4TMR - chains A and B; structure by X-ray diffraction, 2.70 A resolution.

# Chain A (and B)
Protein: Serine hydroxymethyltransferase, putative
Source organism: Plasmodium vivax
Notes: chain B of this document is another copy of the same molecule, construct and numbering; everything in this record applies to it too
UniProtKB: A5K8L9 (A5K8L9_PLAVS); residues 1-442 here = UniProt positions 1-442
Sequence (442 residues; row label = number of the first residue in the row):
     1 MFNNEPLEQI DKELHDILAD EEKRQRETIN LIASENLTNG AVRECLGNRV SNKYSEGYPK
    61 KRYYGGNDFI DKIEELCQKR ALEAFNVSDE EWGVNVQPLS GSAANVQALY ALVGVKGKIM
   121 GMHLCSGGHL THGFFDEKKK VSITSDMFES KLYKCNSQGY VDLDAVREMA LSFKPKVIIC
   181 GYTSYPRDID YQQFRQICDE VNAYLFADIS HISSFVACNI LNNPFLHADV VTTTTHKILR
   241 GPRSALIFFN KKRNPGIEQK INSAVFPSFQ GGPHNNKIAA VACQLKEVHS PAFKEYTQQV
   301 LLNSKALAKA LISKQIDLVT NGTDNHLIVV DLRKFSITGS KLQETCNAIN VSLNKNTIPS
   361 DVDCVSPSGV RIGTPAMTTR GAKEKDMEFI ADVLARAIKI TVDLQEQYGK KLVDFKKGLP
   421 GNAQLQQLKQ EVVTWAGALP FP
Ligand contacts:
  - 99S (methyl 5-{3-[(4S)-6-amino-5-cyano-3-methyl-4-(propan-2-yl)-2,4-dihydropyrano[2,3-c]pyrazol-4-yl]-5-cyanophenyl}thiophene-2-carboxylate), molecule 1: E56, Y63, Y64, P267
  - 99S, molecule 2: L124, G127, G128, H129, L130, F134, V141, T183, S184, N354, K355, N356, T357, C364, P367, R371
  - N-pyridoxyl-glycine-5-monophosphate (PLG; N-glycine-[3-hydroxy-2-methyl-5-phosphonooxymethyl-pyridin-4-yl-methane]), molecule 1: S34, S100, G101, S102, N105, H129, H132, Y182, T183, D208, S210, H211, T234, H236, K237, R371
  - N-pyridoxyl-glycine-5-monophosphate (PLG), molecule 2: Y54, E56, Y64, G271, G272

# Chain A / chain B interface
Residue-residue contacts (166; chain A residue first):
  M1(A) with R240(B); Y296(B), hydrophobic; Q299(B); T378(B); T379(B), hydrogen bond (backbone-backbone); G381(B)
  F2(A) with R240(B); T379(B); P440(B), hydrophobic; F441(B); P442(B)
  N3(A) with N39(B)
  N4(A) with G40(B)
  E5(A) with A41(B)
  P6(A) with E44(B)
  L7(A) with E44(B), hydrogen bond (backbone-side chain); C45(B), hydrophobic
  I10(A) with A41(B), hydrophobic; K286(B), hydrogen bond (backbone-side chain)
  D11(A) with R80(B), salt bridge; C283(B); K286(B)
  E13(A) with L76(B); R80(B), salt bridge
  L14(A) with A279(B); A282(B), hydrophobic; C283(B)
  I17(A) with F69(B); I73(B), hydrophobic
  L18(A) with N48(B); I73(B), hydrophobic
  D20(A) with F69(B)
  E21(A) with G66(B); F69(B); I70(B)
  E22(A) with R49(B), salt bridge
  R24(A) with K53(B); G66(B), hydrogen bond (side chain-backbone); F69(B)
  Q25(A) with R49(B), hydrogen bond (side chain-backbone); N52(B)
  S34(A) with Y54(B)
  E35(A) with N52(B); K53(B), salt bridge; Y54(B), hydrogen bond (side chain-backbone)
  N36(A) with N52(B)
  L37(A) with N52(B)
  T38(A) with N52(B)
  N39(A) with N3(B)
  G40(A) with N4(B)
  A41(A) with L7(B); I10(B), hydrophobic
  R43(A) with G47(B); N48(B); R49(B)
  E44(A) with L7(B), hydrogen bond (side chain-backbone)
  C45(A) with L7(B), hydrophobic
  L46(A) with L46(B)
  G47(A) with R43(B)
  N48(A) with L18(B); E22(B)
  R49(A) with E22(B), salt bridge; Q25(B), hydrogen bond (backbone-side chain); R43(B); P442(B), hydrogen bond (side chain-backbone)
  S51(A) with R243(B), hydrogen bond (backbone-side chain)
  N52(A) with Q25(B), hydrogen bond; E35(B); N36(B); L37(B); T38(B)
  K53(A) with R24(B); E35(B), salt bridge; R243(B)
  Y54(A) with S34(B); E35(B), hydrogen bond (backbone-side chain); H236(B), hydrogen bond; K237(B), hydrogen bond; R243(B)
  Y63(A) with Q343(B), hydrogen bond (backbone-side chain); K355(B)
  Y64(A) with Q343(B); N354(B)
  G65(A) with Q343(B); N347(B)
  G66(A) with R24(B), hydrogen bond (backbone-side chain); N347(B), hydrogen bond (backbone-side chain)
  F69(A) with I17(B); D20(B); E21(B); R24(B)
  I70(A) with E21(B)
  I73(A) with I17(B), hydrophobic; L18(B), hydrophobic
  L76(A) with E13(B)
  R80(A) with D11(B), salt bridge; E13(B), salt bridge; L14(B)
  L99(A) with S100(B); H274(B)
  S100(A) with L99(B); H274(B), hydrogen bond
  S102(A) with F269(B); Q270(B); G271(B), hydrogen bond (side chain-backbone)
  Y110(A) with I143(B), hydrophobic; D146(B), hydrogen bond
  V115(A) with D146(B)
  L130(A) with F266(B), hydrophobic
  V141(A) with P267(B); S268(B)
  S142(A) with P267(B); S268(B)
  I143(A) with Y110(B), hydrophobic; M147(B), hydrophobic; S268(B), hydrogen bond (backbone-backbone); F269(B), hydrophobic
  D146(A) with Y110(B), hydrogen bond; V115(B)
  M147(A) with V115(B), hydrophobic; I143(B), hydrophobic
  H236(A) with Y54(B), hydrogen bond
  K237(A) with Y54(B), hydrogen bond
  R240(A) with M1(B), hydrogen bond (side chain-backbone)
  R243(A) with S51(B), hydrogen bond (side chain-backbone); K53(B), hydrogen bond (side chain-backbone); Y54(B); P273(B); H274(B)
  P267(A) with V141(B)
  S268(A) with V141(B); S142(B); I143(B), hydrogen bond (backbone-backbone)
  F269(A) with S102(B); I143(B), hydrophobic
  Q270(A) with S102(B)
  G271(A) with S102(B), hydrogen bond (backbone-side chain)
  P273(A) with R243(B)
  H274(A) with L99(B); S100(B), hydrogen bond; R243(B); K277(B), hydrogen bond
  K277(A) with H274(B), hydrogen bond; K277(B)
  A279(A) with L14(B)
  A282(A) with L14(B), hydrophobic
  C283(A) with L14(B)
  K286(A) with I10(B), hydrogen bond (side chain-backbone); D11(B)
  E295(A) with M1(B)
  Y296(A) with M1(B)
  Q299(A) with M1(B)
  Q343(A) with Y63(B), hydrogen bond (side chain-backbone); Y64(B); G65(B)
  N347(A) with G65(B); G66(B), hydrogen bond (side chain-backbone)
  N354(A) with Y64(B)
  T378(A) with M1(B)
  T379(A) with M1(B), hydrogen bond (backbone-backbone); F2(B)
  P440(A) with F2(B), hydrophobic
  F441(A) with F2(B); R49(B)
  P442(A) with F2(B); R49(B), hydrogen bond (backbone-side chain)
Other interface residues (no listed pair), chain A (98 interface residues in all): I32, V50, E56, D68, K72, K139, F266, G272, E287, S352, K355, R371, G381, K383
Other interface residues (no listed pair), chain B (98 interface residues in all): E5, P6, K12, R26, I32, V50, E56, D68, K72, L130, G272, E287, E295, R371, R380

# In short
Chain A and chain B each contribute 98 residues to their interface, with 37 hydrogen bonds and 8 salt bridges.
Among the polar pairs are D11(A)-R80(B), E13(A)-R80(B) and E22(A)-R49(B). Chain A binds
N-pyridoxyl-glycine-5-monophosphate and compound 99S.
Chain A and chain B are both Serine hydroxymethyltransferase, putative (Plasmodium vivax); the structure,
Crystal structure of ternary complex of Plasmodium vivax SHMT with glycine and a novel pyrazolopyran 99S ...,
was determined by X-ray diffraction together with 4TN4 from the same study.
